Entry 3HZR (X-ray diffraction, 3.00 A resolution); this record covers chains A and B.

# Chain A (and B)
Molecule: Tryptophanyl-tRNA synthetase
Source organism: Entamoeba histolytica
Notes: chain B of this document is another copy of the same molecule, construct and numbering; everything in this record applies to it too
Chain sequence (386 residues; row label = number of the first residue in the row; note: 4 numbers in that range are skipped by the numbering (no residue carries them; nothing is unmodelled there); numbers below 1 keep their minus sign (Met-8 is residue -8)):
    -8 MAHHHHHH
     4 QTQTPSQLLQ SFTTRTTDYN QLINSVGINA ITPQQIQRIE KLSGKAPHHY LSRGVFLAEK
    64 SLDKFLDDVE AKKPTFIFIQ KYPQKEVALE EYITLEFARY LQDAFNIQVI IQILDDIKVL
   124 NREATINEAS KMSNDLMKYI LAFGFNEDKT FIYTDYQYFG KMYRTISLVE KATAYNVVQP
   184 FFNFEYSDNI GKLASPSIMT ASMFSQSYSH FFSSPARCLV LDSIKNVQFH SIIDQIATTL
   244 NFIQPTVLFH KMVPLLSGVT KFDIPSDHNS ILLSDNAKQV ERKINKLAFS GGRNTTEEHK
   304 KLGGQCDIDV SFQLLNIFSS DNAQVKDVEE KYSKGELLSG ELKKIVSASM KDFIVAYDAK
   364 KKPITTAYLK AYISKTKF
Unresolved in the structure: -8 to -1, 4-7
Differences from the reference sequence: expression tag (-8 to -1)

# Interface between chain A and chain B
Pairs across the interface (60; chain A residue first):
  Asp119(A) - Tyr166(B)  hydrogen bond
  Val122(A) - Lys174(B)  hydrogen bond (backbone-side chain)
  Leu123(A) - Ser170(B)
  Leu123(A) - Glu173(B)
  Arg125(A) - Lys174(B)  hydrogen bond (side chain-backbone)
  Ala127(A) - Lys174(B)
  Ile129(A) - Arg167(B)
  Ile129(A) - Leu171(B)  hydrophobic
  Tyr159(A) - Tyr166(B)  hydrophobic
  Tyr159(A) - Arg167(B)
  Tyr159(A) - Ser170(B)  hydrogen bond
  Phe162(A) - Phe162(B)  hydrophobic
  Phe162(A) - Tyr166(B)
  Tyr166(A) - Asp119(B)  hydrogen bond
  Tyr166(A) - Tyr159(B)  hydrophobic
  Tyr166(A) - Phe162(B)
  Tyr166(A) - Ile201(B)
  Arg167(A) - Ile129(B)
  Arg167(A) - Tyr159(B)  hydrogen bond (side chain-backbone)
  Ser170(A) - Leu123(B)
  Ser170(A) - Tyr159(B)  hydrogen bond
  Leu171(A) - Ile129(B)  hydrophobic
  Glu173(A) - Leu123(B)
  Glu173(A) - Asn192(B)
  Glu173(A) - Ile193(B)
  Glu173(A) - Gly194(B)
  Lys174(A) - Val122(B)  hydrogen bond (side chain-backbone)
  Lys174(A) - Arg125(B)  hydrogen bond (backbone-side chain)
  Lys174(A) - Ala127(B)  hydrogen bond (side chain-backbone)
  Lys174(A) - Asn192(B)
  Thr176(A) - Asn192(B)
  Thr176(A) - Ile193(B)  hydrogen bond (backbone-backbone)
  Ala177(A) - Ser190(B)
  Ala177(A) - Asp191(B)
  Tyr178(A) - Tyr189(B)  hydrophobic
  Tyr178(A) - Asp191(B)  hydrogen bond (backbone-backbone)
  Tyr178(A) - Leu196(B)  hydrophobic
  Asn179(A) - Tyr189(B)  hydrogen bond (backbone-backbone)
  Asn179(A) - Ser190(B)
  Tyr189(A) - Tyr178(B)  hydrophobic
  Tyr189(A) - Asn179(B)  hydrogen bond (backbone-backbone)
  Ser190(A) - Ala177(B)
  Ser190(A) - Asn179(B)
  Asp191(A) - Ala177(B)
  Asp191(A) - Tyr178(B)  hydrogen bond (backbone-backbone)
  Asn192(A) - Glu173(B)
  Asn192(A) - Lys174(B)
  Asn192(A) - Thr176(B)
  Ile193(A) - Glu173(B)
  Ile193(A) - Thr176(B)  hydrogen bond (backbone-backbone)
  Ile193(A) - Leu196(B)
  Ile193(A) - Ala197(B)  hydrophobic
  Ile193(A) - Pro199(B)
  Gly194(A) - Glu173(B)
  Leu196(A) - Tyr178(B)  hydrophobic
  Leu196(A) - Ile193(B)
  Ala197(A) - Ile193(B)  hydrophobic
  Ala197(A) - Ala197(B)  hydrophobic
  Pro199(A) - Ile193(B)
  Ile201(A) - Tyr166(B)
Interface residues without a listed pair, chain A (29 interface residues in all): Ser200
Interface residues without a listed pair, chain B (30 interface residues in all): Gln160, Ser200

# In short
Chain A and chain B form an interface of 29 and 30 residues respectively; the contacts include 16 hydrogen
bonds. Polar pairs include Asp119(A)-Tyr166(B), Val122(A)-Lys174(B) and Arg125(A)-Lys174(B).
Both chains are Tryptophanyl-tRNA synthetase (Entamoeba histolytica). Entry 3HZR (Tryptophanyl-tRNA synthetase
homolog from Entamoeba histolytica) was determined by X-ray diffraction together with 3I05 and 3HV0 from the
same study.
